9H3L - chains A and L of the 13 polymer chains in the assembly; structure by electron microscopy, 5.84 A resolution (low resolution: residue-level contacts below are approximate; hydrogen-bond / salt-bridge calls are withheld).

Chain A:
Molecule: 23S ribosomal RNA
Organism: Escherichia coli
Sequence (2904 nucleotides; numbered 1 to 2904; the number before each row is that of its first residue):
     1 GGUUAAGCGA CUAAGCGUAC ACGGUGGAUG CCCUGGCAGU CAGAGGCGAU GAAGGACGUG
    61 CUAAUCUGCG AUAAGCGUCG GUAAGGUGAU AUGAACCGUU AUAACCGGCG AUUUCCGAAU
   121 GGGGAAACCC AGUGUGUUUC GACACACUAU CAUUAACUGA AUCCAUAGGU UAAUGAGGCG
   181 AACCGGGGGA ACUGAAACAU CUAAGUACCC CGAGGAAAAG AAAUCAACCG AGAUUCCCCC
   241 AGUAGCGGCG AGCGAACGGG GAGCAGCCCA GAGCCUGAAU CAGUGUGUGU GUUAGUGGAA
   301 GCGUCUGGAA AGGCGCGCGA UACAGGGUGA CAGCCCCGUA CACAAAAAUG CACAUGCUGU
   361 GAGCUCGAUG AGUAGGGCGG GACACGUGGU AUCCUGUCUG AAUAUGGGGG GACCAUCCUC
   421 CAAGGCUAAA UACUCCUGAC UGACCGAUAG UGAACCAGUA CCGUGAGGGA AAGGCGAAAA
   481 GAACCCCGGC GAGGGGAGUG AAAAAGAACC UGAAACCGUG UACGUACAAG CAGUGGGAGC
   541 ACGCUUAGGC GUGUGACUGC GUACCUUUUG UAUAAUGGGU CAGCGACUUA UAUUCUGUAG
   601 CAAGGUUAAC CGAAUAGGGG AGCCGAAGGG AAACCGAGUC UUAACUGGGC GUUAAGUUGC
   661 AGGGUAUAGA CCCGAAACCC GGUGAUCUAG CCAUGGGCAG GUUGAAGGUU GGGUAACACU
   721 AACUGGAGGA CCGAACCGAC UAAUGUUGAA AAAUUAGCGG AUGACUUGUG GCUGGGGGUG
   781 AAAGGCCAAU CAAACCGGGA GAUAGCUGGU UCUCCCCGAA AGCUAUAUAA GUAGCGCCUC
   841 GUGAAUUCAU CUCCGGGGGU AGAGCACUGU UUCGGCAAGG GGGUCAUCCC GACUUACCAA
   901 CCCGAUGCAA ACUGCGAAUA CCGGAGAAUG UUAUCACGGG AGACACACGG CGGGUGCUAA
   961 CGUCCGUCGU GAAGAGGGAA ACAACCCAGA CCGCCAGCUA AGGUCCCAAA GUCAUGGUUA
  1021 AGUGGGAAAC GAUGUGGGAA GGCCCAGACA GCCAGGAUGU UGGCUUAGAA GCAGCCAUCA
  1081 UUUAAAGAAA GCGUAAUAGC UCACUGGUCG AGUCGGCCUG CGCGGAAGAU GUAACGGGGC
  1141 UAAACCAUGC ACCGAAGCUG CGGCAGCGAC GCUUAUGCGU UGUUGGGUAG GGGAGCGUUC
  1201 UGUAAGCCUG CGAAGGUGUG CUGUGAGGCA UGCUGGAGGU AUCAGAAGUG CGAAUGCUGA
  1261 CAUAAGUAAC GAUAAAGCGG GUGAAAAGCC CGCUCGCCGG AAGACCAAGG GUUCCUGUCC
  1321 AACGUUAAUC GGGGCAGGGU GAGUCGACCC CUAAGGCGAG GCCGAAAGGC GUAGUCGAUG
  1381 GGAAACAGGU UAAUAUUCCU GUACUUGGUG UUACUGCGAA GGGGGGACGG AGAAGGCUAU
  1441 GUUGGCCGGG CGACGGUUGU CCCGGUUUAA GCGUGUAGGC UGGUUUUCCA GGCAAAUCCG
  1501 GAAAAUCAAG GCUGAGGCGU GAUGACGAGG CACUACGGUG CUGAAGCAAC AAAUGCCCUG
  1561 CUUCCAGGAA AAGCCUCUAA GCAUCAGGUA ACAUCAAAUC GUACCCCAAA CCGACACAGG
  1621 UGGUCAGGUA GAGAAUACCA AGGCGCUUGA GAGAACUCGG GUGAAGGAAC UAGGCAAAAU
  1681 GGUGCCGUAA CUUCGGGAGA AGGCACGCUG AUAUGUAGGU GAGGUCCCUC GCGGAUGGAG
  1741 CUGAAAUCAG UCGAAGAUAC CAGCUGGCUG CAACUGUUUA UUAAAAACAC AGCACUGUGC
  1801 AAACACGAAA GUGGACGUAU ACGGUGUGAC GCCUGCCCGG UGCCGGAAGG UUAAUUGAUG
  1861 GGGUUAGCGC AAGCGAAGCU CUUGAUCGAA GCCCCGGUAA ACGGCGGCCG UAACUAUAAC
  1921 GGUCCUAAGG UAGCGAAAUU CCUUGUCGGG UAAGUUCCGA CCUGCACGAA UGGCGUAAUG
  1981 AUGGCCAGGC UGUCUCCACC CGAGACUCAG UGAAAUUGAA CUCGCUGUGA AGAUGCAGUG
  2041 UACCCGCGGC AAGACGGAAA GACCCCGUGA ACCUUUACUA UAGCUUGACA CUGAACAUUG
  2101 AGCCUUGAUG UGUAGGAUAG GUGGGAGGCU UUGAAGUGUG GACGCCAGUC UGCAUGGAGC
  2161 CGACCUUGAA AUACCACCCU UUAAUGUUUG AUGUUCUAAC GUUGACCCGU AAUCCGGGUU
  2221 GCGGACAGUG UCUGGUGGGU AGUUUGACUG GGGCGGUCUC CUCCUAAAGA GUAACGGAGG
  2281 AGCACGAAGG UUGGCUAAUC CUGGUCGGAC AUCAGGAGGU UAGUGCAAUG GCAUAAGCCA
  2341 GCUUGACUGC GAGCGUGACG GCGCGAGCAG GUGCGAAAGC AGGUCAUAGU GAUCCGGUGG
  2401 UUCUGAAUGG AAGGGCCAUC GCUCAACGGA UAAAAGGUAC UCCGGGGAUA ACAGGCUGAU
  2461 ACCGCCCAAG AGUUCAUAUC GACGGCGGUG UUUGGCACCU CGAUGUCGGC UCAUCACAUC
  2521 CUGGGGCUGA AGUAGGUCCC AAGGGUAUGG CUGUUCGCCA UUUAAAGUGG UACGCGAGCU
  2581 GGGUUUAGAA CGUCGUGAGA CAGUUCGGUC CCUAUCUGCC GUGGGCGCUG GAGAACUGAG
  2641 GGGGGCUGCU CCUAGUACGA GAGGACCGGA GUGGACGCAU CACUGGUGUU CGGGUUGUCA
  2701 UGCCAAUGGC ACUGCCCGGU AGCUAAAUGC GGAAGAGAUA AGUGCUGAAA GCAUCUAAGC
  2761 ACGAAACUUG CCCCGAGAUG AGUUCUCCCU GACCCUUUAA GGGUCCUGAA GGAACGUUGA
  2821 AGACGACGAC GUUGAUAGGC CGGGUGUGUA AGCGCAGCGA UGCGUUGAGC UAACCGGUAC
  2881 UAAUGAACCG UGAGGCUUAA CCUU
Unresolved in the structure: 685-793, 865-914, 1032-1122, 1687-1701, 1769-1983, 2054-2509, 2587-2607, 2904

Chain L:
Name: Large ribosomal subunit protein uL15
Organism: Escherichia coli
UniProtKB: P02413 (RL15_ECOLI); residue numbers follow UniProt; this construct covers 2-144
Chain sequence (143 residues; row label = number of the first residue in the row):
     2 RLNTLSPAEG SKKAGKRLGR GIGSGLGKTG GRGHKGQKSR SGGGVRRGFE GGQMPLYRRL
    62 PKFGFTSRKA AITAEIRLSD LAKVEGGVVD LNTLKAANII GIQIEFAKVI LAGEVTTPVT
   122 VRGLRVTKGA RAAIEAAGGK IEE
Unresolved in the structure: 36-69

Chain A / chain L interface:
Residue-residue contacts (85):
  U566(A) / Lys-29(L)
  C587(A) / Leu-19(L)
  C587(A) / Arg-21(L)
  C587(A) / Thr-30(L)
  C587(A) / Gly-31(L)
  C587(A) / Arg-33(L)
  U596(A) / Lys-14(L)
  G597(A) / Gly-11(L)
  G597(A) / Ser-12(L)
  U598(A) / Glu-10(L)
  U598(A) / Ser-12(L)
  G622(A) / Asn-99(L)
  C623(A) / Asn-99(L)
  A626(A) / Arg-78(L)
  A626(A) / Asp-81(L)
  A627(A) / Arg-78(L)
  A627(A) / Leu-112(L)
  A627(A) / Ala-113(L)
  G628(A) / Glu-76(L)
  A632(A) / Lys-70(L)
  A632(A) / Ala-71(L)
  A633(A) / Lys-70(L)
  A633(A) / Ala-71(L)
  A633(A) / Thr-74(L)
  C634(A) / Thr-74(L)
  C634(A) / Arg-126(L)
  C635(A) / Lys-109(L)
  C635(A) / Arg-126(L)
  G636(A) / Glu-76(L)
  G636(A) / Lys-109(L)
  G636(A) / Ile-111(L)
  G636(A) / Thr-128(L)
  G636(A) / Lys-129(L)
  A637(A) / Ile-111(L)
  A637(A) / Thr-128(L)
  A637(A) / Gly-130(L)
  A637(A) / Ala-131(L)
  U639(A) / Lys-129(L)
  C660(A) / Lys-13(L)
  A661(A) / Lys-13(L)
  A661(A) / Lys-14(L)
  G662(A) / Lys-14(L)
  G662(A) / Ala-15(L)
  G662(A) / Gly-16(L)
  G663(A) / Lys-17(L)
  G664(A) / Lys-17(L)
  C671(A) / Arg-33(L)
  U810(A) / Gly-20(L)
  U810(A) / Lys-29(L)
  U810(A) / Thr-30(L)
  U811(A) / Gly-20(L)
  U811(A) / Arg-21(L)
  U811(A) / Gly-22(L)
  U811(A) / Gly-28(L)
  C812(A) / Arg-21(L)
  C812(A) / Gly-22(L)
  U813(A) / Gly-22(L)
  U813(A) / Ile-23(L)
  U813(A) / Gly-24(L)
  U813(A) / Ser-25(L)
  C814(A) / Gly-24(L)
  G942(A) / Arg-33(L)
  G942(A) / Gly-34(L)
  A943(A) / Gly-34(L)
  A943(A) / His-35(L)
  G1190(A) / Thr-30(L)
  G1190(A) / Gly-32(L)
  G1190(A) / Arg-33(L)
  G1190(A) / Gly-34(L)
  G1191(A) / Gly-32(L)
  G1197(A) / Arg-18(L)
  G1202(A) / Asn-4(L)
  U1203(A) / Leu-3(L)
  U1203(A) / Asn-4(L)
  A1241(A) / Asn-4(L)
  U1242(A) / Asn-4(L)
  C1243(A) / Asn-4(L)
  C1243(A) / Leu-6(L)
  A1244(A) / Leu-6(L)
  A1244(A) / Ser-7(L)
  A1244(A) / Pro-8(L)
  G1245(A) / Lys-13(L)
  U1249(A) / Arg-18(L)
  G1250(A) / Arg-18(L)
  G1250(A) / Arg-21(L)
Interface residues without a listed pair, chain A (46 interface residues in all): A586, G629, C944, A1189
Interface residues without a listed pair, chain L (49 interface residues in all): Thr-5, Ala-9, Gly-26, Leu-27

Overview:
46 residues of chain A and 49 residues of chain L are in contact.
Here chain A is 23S ribosomal RNA and chain L is Large ribosomal subunit protein uL15, both from Escherichia
coli. Entry 9H3L (50S subunit precursor C_(L29)-/(L22)-) was determined by electron microscopy (same
publication as 9H3K, 9HAL and 9HAM).
